Entry 7PFD (electron microscopy, 4.40 A resolution (low resolution: residue-level contacts below are approximate; hydrogen-bond / salt-bridge calls are withheld)); this record covers chains A and J of the 11 polymer chains in the assembly.

[Chain A]
Name: Histone H3.2
Organism: Homo sapiens
Reference sequence: Q71DI3 (H32_HUMAN); residues 0-135 here correspond to UniProt positions 1-136 (UniProt number = residue number + 1)
Amino-acid sequence (136 residues; row label = number of the first residue in the row; numbering starts at 0):
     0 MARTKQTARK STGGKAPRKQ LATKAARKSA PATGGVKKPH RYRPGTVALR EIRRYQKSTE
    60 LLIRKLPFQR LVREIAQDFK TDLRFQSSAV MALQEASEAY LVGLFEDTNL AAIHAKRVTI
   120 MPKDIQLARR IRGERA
Disordered / not traced: 0-36, 134-135
Construct notes: engineered mutation Ala-110 (Cys111 in Q71DI3)
Curated features (UniProtKB/Swiss-Prot):
  - modified residue: Arg-2 (Asymmetric dimethylarginine), Thr-3 (Phosphothreonine), Lys-4 (Allysine), Gln-5 (5-glutamyl dopamine), Thr-6 (Phosphothreonine), Arg-8 (Citrulline), Lys-9 (N6,N6,N6-trimethyllysine), Ser-10 (ADP-ribosylserine), Thr-11 (Phosphothreonine), Lys-14 (N6-(2-hydroxyisobutyryl)lysine), Arg-17 (Asymmetric dimethylarginine), Lys-18 (N6-(2-hydroxyisobutyryl)lysine), Lys-23 (N6-(2-hydroxyisobutyryl)lysine), Arg-26 (Citrulline), Lys-27 (N6,N6,N6-trimethyllysine), Ser-28 (ADP-ribosylserine), Lys-36 (N6,N6,N6-trimethyllysine), Lys-37 (N6-methyllysine), Tyr-41 (Phosphotyrosine), Lys-56 (N6,N6,N6-trimethyllysine) and 8 more in UniProt
  - lipidation: Lys-18 (N6-decanoyllysine)

[Chain J]
Molecule: 172-nt DNA strand
Organism: synthetic construct
Sequence (172 nucleotides; numbered 602 to 773; the number before each row is that of its first residue):
   602 CTTAATACTT ACATGACAGG ATGTATATAT CTGACACGTG CCTGGAGACT AGGGAGTAAT
   662 CCCCTTGGCG GTTAAAACGC GGGGGACAGC GCGTACGTGC GTTTAAGCGG TGCTAGAGCT
   722 GTCTACGACC AATTGAGCGG CCTCGGCACC GGGATTCTCC AGTATGGCGG CC

[Interface between chain A and chain J]
Pairs across the interface (33; chain A residue first):
  Pro-38(A) / DC701(J)
  His-39(A) / DG700(J)
  Arg-40(A) / DG698(J)
  Arg-40(A) / DT699(J)
  Arg-40(A) / DG700(J)
  Tyr-41(A) / DT699(J)
  Tyr-41(A) / DG700(J)
  Arg-42(A) / DT699(J)
  Pro-43(A) / DG698(J)
  Pro-43(A) / DT699(J)
  Gly-44(A) / DG698(J)
  Gly-44(A) / DT699(J)
  Thr-45(A) / DT699(J)
  Val-46(A) / DT699(J)
  Val-46(A) / DG700(J)
  Ala-47(A) / DT699(J)
  Arg-49(A) / DG624(J)
  Arg-49(A) / DT625(J)
  Arg-52(A) / DT625(J)
  Arg-52(A) / DA626(J)
  Arg-53(A) / DT625(J)
  Lys-56(A) / DA626(J)
  Arg-63(A) / DA707(J)
  Arg-63(A) / DG708(J)
  Lys-64(A) / DG708(J)
  Leu-65(A) / DA707(J)
  Leu-65(A) / DG708(J)
  Pro-66(A) / DA707(J)
  Arg-69(A) / DA707(J)
  Arg-83(A) / DA716(J)
  Arg-83(A) / DG717(J)
  Lys-115(A) / DC688(J)
  Lys-115(A) / DA689(J)
Interface residues without a listed pair, chain A (22 interface residues in all): Glu-50

[Overview]
22 residues of chain A face 13 of chain J across their interface.
Chain A is Histone H3.2 (Homo sapiens) and chain J is a 172-nt DNA strand (synthetic construct); the
structure, Nucleosome 1 of the 4x197 nucleosome array containing H1, was determined by electron microscopy
together with 7PET, 7PEU, 7PEV, 7PEW, 7PEX, 7PEY and 16 further entries from the same study.
